PDB entry 2E2J | X-ray diffraction, 3.50 A resolution | chains C and K of the 13 polymer chains in the assembly

Chain C:
Molecule: DNA-directed RNA polymerase II 45 kDa polypeptide
Organism: Saccharomyces cerevisiae
Notes: EC 2.7.7.6
UniProtKB: P16370 (RPB3_YEAST); residues 1-318 here = UniProt positions 1-318
Chain sequence (318 residues; each row starts with the number of its first residue):
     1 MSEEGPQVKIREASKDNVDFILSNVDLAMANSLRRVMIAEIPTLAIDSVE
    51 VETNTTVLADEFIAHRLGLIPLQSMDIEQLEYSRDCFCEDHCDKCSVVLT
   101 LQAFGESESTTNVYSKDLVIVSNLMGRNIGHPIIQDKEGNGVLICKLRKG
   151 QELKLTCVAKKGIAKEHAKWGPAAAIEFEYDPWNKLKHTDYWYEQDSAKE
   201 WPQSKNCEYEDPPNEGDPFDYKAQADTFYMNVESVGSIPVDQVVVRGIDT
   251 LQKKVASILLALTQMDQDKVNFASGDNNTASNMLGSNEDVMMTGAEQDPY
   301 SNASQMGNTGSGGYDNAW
Disordered / not traced: 1, 269-318
Ion coordination: Zn2+: Cys-86, Cys-88, Cys-92, Cys-95
Swiss-Prot annotation at these positions:
  - binding site (Zn(2+)): Cys-86, Cys-88, Cys-92, Cys-95
  - modified residue: Ser-2 (N-acetylserine)

Chain K:
Molecule: DNA-directed RNA polymerase II 13.6 kDa polypeptide
Organism: Saccharomyces cerevisiae
Notes: EC 2.7.7.6
UniProtKB: P38902 (RPB11_YEAST); residues 1-120 here = UniProt positions 1-120
Chain sequence (120 residues; row label = number of the first residue in the row):
     1 MNAPDRFELFLLGEGESKLKIDPDTKAPNAVVITFEKEDHTLGNLIRAEL
    51 LNDRKVLFAAYKVEHPFFARFKLRIQTTEGYDPKDALKNACNSIINKLGA
   101 LKTNFETEWNLQTLAADDAF
Disordered / not traced: 115-120

Chain C / chain K interface:
Pairs across the interface (71; chain C residue first):
  Ser-2(C) / Asn-104(K)  hydrogen bond (backbone-side chain)
  Glu-3(C) / Asn-104(K)
  Glu-4(C) / Asn-96(K)
  Pro-6(C) / Lys-97(K)
  Pro-6(C) / Leu-101(K)  hydrophobic
  Pro-6(C) / Asn-104(K)  hydrogen bond (backbone-side chain)
  Gln-7(C) / Asn-104(K)
  Val-8(C) / Leu-101(K)  hydrophobic
  Val-8(C) / Phe-105(K)  hydrophobic
  Val-8(C) / Glu-108(K)
  Lys-9(C) / Glu-108(K)
  Ile-10(C) / Phe-105(K)  hydrophobic
  Ile-10(C) / Glu-108(K)  hydrogen bond (backbone-side chain)
  Ile-10(C) / Gln-112(K)  hydrogen bond (backbone-side chain)
  Ala-13(C) / Leu-114(K)
  Val-18(C) / Trp-109(K)  hydrophobic
  Asp-26(C) / Asn-52(K)
  Ala-28(C) / Asn-44(K)
  Ala-28(C) / Leu-45(K)
  Ala-28(C) / Ala-48(K)  hydrophobic
  Met-29(C) / Leu-45(K)  hydrophobic
  Met-29(C) / Glu-49(K)
  Met-29(C) / Leu-98(K)  hydrophobic
  Ser-32(C) / Thr-41(K)  hydrogen bond (side chain-backbone)
  Ser-32(C) / Leu-45(K)
  Arg-35(C) / Asp-39(K)  salt bridge
  Arg-35(C) / Thr-41(K)  hydrogen bond
  Val-36(C) / Thr-41(K)
  Glu-40(C) / Thr-41(K)  hydrogen bond
  Arg-84(C) / Phe-10(K)
  Arg-84(C) / Leu-11(K)
  Ile-163(C) / Phe-10(K)  hydrophobic
  Lys-165(C) / Arg-6(K)  hydrogen bond (backbone-side chain)
  Lys-165(C) / Leu-9(K)
  Lys-165(C) / Asp-39(K)  salt bridge
  Glu-166(C) / Arg-6(K)  hydrogen bond (backbone-side chain)
  Glu-166(C) / Phe-7(K)
  Glu-166(C) / Phe-10(K)
  His-167(C) / Arg-6(K)
  Val-240(C) / Trp-109(K)  hydrophobic
  Asp-241(C) / Phe-105(K)
  Asp-241(C) / Trp-109(K)
  Val-244(C) / Phe-105(K)  hydrophobic
  Val-245(C) / Phe-105(K)  hydrophobic
  Ile-248(C) / Leu-98(K)
  Ile-248(C) / Leu-101(K)  hydrophobic
  Ile-248(C) / Lys-102(K)
  Asp-249(C) / Lys-102(K)  salt bridge
  Leu-251(C) / Leu-45(K)  hydrophobic
  Leu-251(C) / Leu-98(K)  hydrophobic
  Gln-252(C) / Ile-95(K)  hydrogen bond (side chain-backbone)
  Gln-252(C) / Leu-98(K)
  Gln-252(C) / Gly-99(K)
  Gln-252(C) / Lys-102(K)  hydrogen bond
  Lys-254(C) / Glu-38(K)  salt bridge
  Lys-254(C) / Leu-42(K)
  Val-255(C) / Cys-91(K)
  Val-255(C) / Ile-94(K)  hydrophobic
  Val-255(C) / Ile-95(K)  hydrophobic
  Ile-258(C) / Lys-18(K)
  Ile-258(C) / Leu-19(K)  hydrophobic
  Ile-258(C) / Phe-35(K)  hydrophobic
  Ile-258(C) / Cys-91(K)  hydrophobic
  Leu-259(C) / Lys-88(K)
  Leu-259(C) / Cys-91(K)  hydrophobic
  Leu-259(C) / Asn-92(K)
  Leu-259(C) / Ile-95(K)  hydrophobic
  Leu-262(C) / Leu-19(K)  hydrophobic
  Leu-262(C) / Leu-87(K)  hydrophobic
  Leu-262(C) / Lys-88(K)
  Met-265(C) / Leu-19(K)
Interface residues without a listed pair, chain C (43 interface residues in all): Ser-14, Leu-22, Leu-33, Ala-164, Ala-256, Ala-261, Asp-266
Interface residues without a listed pair, chain K (39 interface residues in all): Lys-20, His-40, Ala-100, Glu-106

Summary:
The interface between chain C and chain K involves 43 residues on one side and 39 on the other, with 11
hydrogen bonds and 4 salt bridges. Polar pairs include Arg-35(C)/Asp-39(K), Lys-165(C)/Asp-39(K) and
Asp-249(C)/Lys-102(K). Curated annotation (UniProt) lists 4 Zn2+-binding residues on chain C.
Chain C is DNA-directed RNA polymerase II 45 kDa polypeptide and chain K is DNA-directed RNA polymerase II
13.6 kDa polypeptide, both from Saccharomyces cerevisiae; the structure, RNA polymerase II elongation complex
in 5 mM Mg+2 with GMPCPP, was determined by X-ray diffraction together with 2E2H, 2E2I, 2NVQ, 2NVT, 2NVX,
2NVY, 2NVZ and 2YU9 from the same study.
